Entry 4KVD (X-ray diffraction, 2.40 A resolution); this record covers chains A and B.

[Chain A (and B)]
Protein: Aristolochene synthase
From: Aspergillus terreus
Notes: EC 4.2.3.9; chain B of this document is another copy of the same molecule, construct and numbering; everything in this record applies to it too
UniProt: Q9UR08 (ARIS_ASPTE); residues 8-314 here correspond to UniProt positions 14-320 (UniProt number = residue number + 6)
Sequence (314 residues; numbered 1 to 314; the number before each row is that of its first residue):
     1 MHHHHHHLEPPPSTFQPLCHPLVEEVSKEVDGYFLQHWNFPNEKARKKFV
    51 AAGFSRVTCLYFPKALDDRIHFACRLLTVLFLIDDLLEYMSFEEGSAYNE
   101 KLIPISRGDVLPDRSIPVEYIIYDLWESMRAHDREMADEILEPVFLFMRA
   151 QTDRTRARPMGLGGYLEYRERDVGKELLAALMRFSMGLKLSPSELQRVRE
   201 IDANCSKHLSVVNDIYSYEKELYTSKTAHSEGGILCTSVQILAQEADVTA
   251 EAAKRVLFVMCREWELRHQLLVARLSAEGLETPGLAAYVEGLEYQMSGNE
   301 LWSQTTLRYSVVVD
Not modelled in the structure: 1-7, 312-314
Differences from the reference sequence: expression tag (1-7)
Swiss-Prot annotation at these positions:
  - binding site (Mg(2+)): Asp-84, Asn-213, Ser-217, Glu-221
  - binding site ((2E,6E)-farnesyl diphosphate): Arg-308, Tyr-309
Bound ions: Mg2+ site 1: Asp-84 (together with pyrophosphate); Mg2+ site 2: Asn-213, Ser-217, Glu-221 (together with pyrophosphate)
Residues lining bound ligands:
  - 1SS ((1R,4aS,7S,8aR)-1,4a-dimethyl-7-(prop-1-en-2-yl)decahydroquinolinium): Tyr-61, Leu-77, Leu-80, Phe-81, Asp-84, Phe-147, Val-173, Leu-177, Leu-178, Asn-213, Asn-299, Tyr-309
  - pyrophosphate (POP): Phe-81, Asp-84, Arg-169, Asp-172, Asn-213, Ser-217, Lys-220, Glu-221, Arg-308, Tyr-309
From the paper describing this entry:
  - binding site for 1SS: Tyr-61, Leu-77, Phe-81, Phe-147
  - conformationally variable residues (side-chain flip): Leu-77
  - catalytic residues: Tyr-61, Phe-81, Phe-147 (proposed by the authors, not directly observed)

[Chain A / chain B interface]
Residue-residue contacts (31; chain A residue first):
  Leu-162(A) / Glu-245(B)  hydrogen bond (backbone-side chain)
  Gly-163(A) / Glu-245(B)  hydrogen bond (backbone-side chain)
  Leu-166(A) / Glu-245(B)
  Lys-207(A) / Ala-246(B)
  Lys-207(A) / Asp-247(B)
  Leu-242(A) / Leu-162(B)  hydrophobic
  Glu-245(A) / Leu-162(B)  hydrogen bond (side chain-backbone)
  Glu-245(A) / Gly-163(B)  hydrogen bond (side chain-backbone)
  Glu-245(A) / Leu-166(B)
  Ala-246(A) / Lys-207(B)
  Ala-246(A) / Met-260(B)  hydrophobic
  Ala-246(A) / Trp-264(B)  hydrogen bond (backbone-side chain)
  Asp-247(A) / Lys-207(B)
  Asp-247(A) / Arg-267(B)
  Val-248(A) / Met-260(B)  hydrophobic
  Val-248(A) / Trp-264(B)
  Ala-252(A) / Glu-263(B)
  Arg-255(A) / Glu-263(B)  salt bridge
  Val-256(A) / Val-256(B)  hydrophobic
  Val-256(A) / Met-260(B)  hydrophobic
  Val-256(A) / Glu-263(B)
  Val-259(A) / Val-256(B)  hydrophobic
  Met-260(A) / Ala-246(B)  hydrophobic
  Met-260(A) / Val-248(B)  hydrophobic
  Met-260(A) / Val-256(B)  hydrophobic
  Glu-263(A) / Ala-252(B)
  Glu-263(A) / Arg-255(B)  salt bridge
  Glu-263(A) / Val-256(B)
  Trp-264(A) / Ala-246(B)  hydrogen bond (side chain-backbone)
  Trp-264(A) / Val-248(B)
  Arg-267(A) / Asp-247(B)
Interface residues without a listed pair, chain A (19 interface residues in all): Gly-161, Leu-266
Interface residues without a listed pair, chain B (20 interface residues in all): Gly-161, Gly-164, Leu-242, Val-259, Leu-266

[Overview]
19 residues of chain A face 20 of chain B across their interface; the contacts include 6 hydrogen bonds and 2
salt bridges. Among the polar pairs are Arg-255(A)/Glu-263(B), Leu-162(A)/Glu-245(B) and
Gly-163(A)/Glu-245(B). From the paper: catalytic residues Tyr-61(A), Phe-81(A) and Phe-147(A); a binding site
for 1SS at Tyr-61(A), Leu-77(A) and Phe-81(A) among others.
Chain A and chain B are both Aristolochene synthase (Aspergillus terreus); the structure, Crystal structure of
Aspergillus terreus aristolochene synthase complexed with
(4aS,7S)-1,4a-dimethyl-7-(prop-1-en-2-yl)decahydroquinolin-1-ium, was determined by X-ray diffraction (same
publication as 4KUX, 4KVI, 4KVW and 4KVY).
